Entry 4GSK (X-ray diffraction, 2.90 A resolution); this record covers chains A and Y of the 4 polymer chains in the assembly.

[Chain A]
Name: Ubiquitin-like modifier-activating enzyme ATG7
Organism: Saccharomyces cerevisiae
UniProtKB: P38862 (ATG7_YEAST); numbering as in UniProt (aligned over 1-613)
Chain sequence (615 residues; each row starts with the number of its first residue; numbers below 1 keep their minus sign (Gly-1 is residue -1)):
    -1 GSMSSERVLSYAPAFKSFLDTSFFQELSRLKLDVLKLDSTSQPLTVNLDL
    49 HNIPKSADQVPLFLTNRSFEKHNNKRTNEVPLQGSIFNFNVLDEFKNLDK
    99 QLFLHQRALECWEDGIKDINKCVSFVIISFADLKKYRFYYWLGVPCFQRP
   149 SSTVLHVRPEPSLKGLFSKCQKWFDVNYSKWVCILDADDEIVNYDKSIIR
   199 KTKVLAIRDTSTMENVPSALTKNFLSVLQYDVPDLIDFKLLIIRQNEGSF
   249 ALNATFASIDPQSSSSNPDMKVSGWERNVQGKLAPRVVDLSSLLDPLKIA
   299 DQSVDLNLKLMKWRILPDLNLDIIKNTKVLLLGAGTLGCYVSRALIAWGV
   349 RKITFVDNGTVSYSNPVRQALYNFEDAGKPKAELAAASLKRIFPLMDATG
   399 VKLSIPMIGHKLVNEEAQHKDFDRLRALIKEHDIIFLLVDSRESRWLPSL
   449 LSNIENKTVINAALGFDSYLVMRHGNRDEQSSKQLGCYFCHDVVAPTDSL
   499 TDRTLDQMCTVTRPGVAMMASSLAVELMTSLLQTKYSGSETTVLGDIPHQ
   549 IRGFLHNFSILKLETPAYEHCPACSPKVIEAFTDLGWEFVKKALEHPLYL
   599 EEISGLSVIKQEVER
Disordered / not traced: -1 to 2, 33-37, 257-265, 474-481, 490-500, 606-613
Sequence notes: expression tag (-1 to 0); engineered mutation Ser39 (Cys in P38862), Ser195 (Cys in P38862), Ala375 (Cys in P38862)
Ion coordination: Zn2+: Cys485, Cys488, Cys569, Cys572
UniProt features mapped onto this chain:
  - motif: Gly331 to Gly336 (GXGXXG motif)
  - active site: Cys507 (Glycyl thioester intermediate)
  - mutagenesis: Gly333 (G333A: Loss of interaction with ATG8 and ATG12, and no more ATG12-ATG5 conjugate. Defect in Cvt pathway and autophagy), Arg443 (R443A: Loss of interaction with ATG8), Ser466 (S466A: Loss of interaction with ATG8; when associated with F-486 and A-490), Tyr486 (Y486F: Loss of interaction with ATG8; when associated with A-466 and A-490), Asp490 (D490A: Loss of interaction with ATG8; when associated with A-466 and F-486), Cys507 (C507A: Loss of interaction with ATG8 and ATG12 and no more formation of ATG12-ATG5 conjugate. Defect in Cvt pathway and autophagy ...), Arg511 (R511A: Impaired homodimerization and ATP-binding. Homodimerization and ATP-binding are recovered when it heterodimerizes with an ATG7 molecule with a R-524 mutation), Glu524 (E524R: Impaired homodimerization and ATP-binding. Homodimerization and ATP-binding are recovered when it heterodimerizes with an ATG7 molecule with a A-511 mutation), Arg550 (R550A: Loss of interaction with ATG8)
What the authors report for this chain:
  - mutagenesis - P283D: unchanged binding to Ubiquitin-like-conjugating enzyme ATG10 (chain Y)
  - catalytic residues: Cys507
  - specificity-determining residues: Val285

[Chain Y]
Name: Ubiquitin-like-conjugating enzyme ATG10
Organism: Saccharomyces cerevisiae
Notes: EC 6.3.2.-
UniProtKB: Q07879 (ATG10_YEAST); numbering as in UniProt (aligned over 1-167)
Chain sequence (173 residues; row label = number of the first residue in the row; numbers below 1 keep their minus sign (Gly-5 is residue -5)):
    -5 GSGGSGMIPYQEWHSQLQSLYDSQIFHNWALSQDVHLNDEKDGLLLRLIP
    45 TRQLQKNTERIENKLLNHIELYLTYSKVYNEPLLLLRIWEEKSIDGIPMT
    95 KLMLPTDIESLLDVQGKFQLGLDTIINLEGSVWYSFHPCDTSSIVGDQAE
   145 FMSTYLRRWVSIFIFSWLGYEDS
Disordered / not traced: -5 to 0, 109-123, 133-145, 166-167
Sequence notes: expression tag (-5 to 0); engineered mutation Ser26 (Cys in Q07879), Ser137 (Cys in Q07879)
UniProt features mapped onto this chain:
  - active site: Cys133 (Glycyl thioester intermediate)
  - mutagenesis: Cys133 (C133A: Complete loss of covalent binding to ATG12; C133S: Strong decrease of binding to ATG12. No more formation of ATG12-ATG5 conjugate. Defect in autophagy)
What the authors report for this chain:
  - catalytic residues: Tyr73, His131, Cys133
  - conformationally variable residues (order/disorder transition): Cys133

[Interface between chain A and chain Y]
Residue-residue contacts (8; chain A residue first):
  Gly407(A) with Asn74(Y)
  His408(A) with Lys71(Y); Val72(Y), hydrogen bond (side chain-backbone); Asn74(Y), hydrogen bond
  Val411(A) with Lys71(Y)
  Met506(A) with Val72(Y), hydrophobic; Tyr73(Y), hydrophobic
  Cys507(A) with Tyr73(Y), hydrophobic
Interface residues without a listed pair, chain A (6 interface residues in all): Met405
Interface features reported in the paper:
  - hot spots on chain A (mutagenesis) - V285D: abolished binding to Ubiquitin-like-conjugating enzyme ATG10 (chain Y)

[In short]
6 residues of chain A and 4 residues of chain Y are in contact; the contacts include 2 hydrogen bonds. Polar
contacts include His408(A)-Val72(Y) and His408(A)-Asn74(Y). The paper reports catalytic residues Cys507(A) and
Tyr73(Y) among others; V285D of chain A abolishes binding to Ubiquitin-like-conjugating enzyme ATG10 (chain
Y).
Chain A is Ubiquitin-like modifier-activating enzyme ATG7 and chain Y is Ubiquitin-like-conjugating enzyme
ATG10, both from Saccharomyces cerevisiae; the structure, Crystal structure of an Atg7-Atg10 crosslinked
complex, was determined by X-ray diffraction together with 4GSJ and 4GSL from the same study.
